PDB entry 8U4R | electron microscopy, 3.10 A resolution | chains H and R of the 3 polymer chains in the assembly

== Chain H ==
Protein: REGN7663 Fab heavy chain
Source organism: Homo sapiens
Notes: antibody fragment or engineered binder
Sequence (240 residues; numbered 1 to 240; the number before each row is that of its first residue):
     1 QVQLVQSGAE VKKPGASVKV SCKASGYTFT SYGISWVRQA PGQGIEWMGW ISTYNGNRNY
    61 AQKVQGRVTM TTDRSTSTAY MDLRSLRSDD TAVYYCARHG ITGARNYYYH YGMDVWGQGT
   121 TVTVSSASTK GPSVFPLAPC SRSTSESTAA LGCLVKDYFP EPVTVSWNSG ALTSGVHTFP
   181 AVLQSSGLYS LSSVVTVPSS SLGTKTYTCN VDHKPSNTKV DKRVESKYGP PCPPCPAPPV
Not modelled in the structure: 126-240
Disulfides: Cys22-Cys96

== Chain R ==
Protein: C-X-C chemokine receptor type 4
Source organism: Homo sapiens
UniProt: P61073 (CXCR4_HUMAN); residues 2-352 carry their UniProt numbers (351 of 613 residues fall inside the UniProt entry; the rest is not from it)
Sequence (632 residues; each row starts with the number of its first residue; numbers below 1 keep their minus sign (Met-17 is residue -17)):
   -17 MKTIIALSYI FCLVFAGAPE GISIYTSDNY TEEMGSGDYD SMKEPCFREE NANFNKIFLP
    43 TIYSIIFLTG IVGNGLVILV MGYQKKLRSM TDKYRLHLSV ADLLFVITLP FWAVDAVANW
   103 YFGNFLCKAV HVIYTVSLYS SVLILAFISL DRYLAIVHAT NSQRPRKLLA EKVVYVGVWI
   163 PALLLTIPDF IFANVSEADD RYICDRFYPN DLWVVVFQFQ HIMVGLILPG IVILSCYCII
   223 ISKLSHSKGH QKRKALKTTV ILILAFFACW LPYYIGISID SFILLEIIKQ GCEFENTVHK
   283 WISITEALAF FHCCLNPILY AFLGAKFKTS AQHALTSVSR GSSLKILSKG KRGGHSSVST
   343 ESESSSFHSS GRPLEVLFQG PGGGGSVSKG EELFTGVVPI LVELDGDVNG HKFSVSGEGE
   403 GDATYGKLTL KFICTTGKLP VPWPTLVTTL TYGVQCFSRY PDHMKQHDFF KSAMPEGYVQ
   463 ERTIFFKDDG NYKTRAEVKF EGDTLVNRIE LKGIDFKEDG NILGHKLEYN YNSHNVYIMA
   523 DKQKNGIKVN FKIRHNIEDG SVQLADHYQQ NTPIGDGPVL LPDNHYLSTQ SKLSKDPNEK
   583 RDHMVLLEFV TAAGITLGMD ELYKDYKDDD DK
Not modelled in the structure: -17 to 23, 67-69, 230-233, 308-614
Disulfides: Cys28-Cys274, Cys109-Cys186
Construct notes: initiating methionine (-17); expression tag (-16 to 1); conflict Ser119 (Asn in P61073)

== Interface between chain H and chain R ==
Pairs across the interface (47):
  Thr30(H) with Tyr190(R); Pro191(R)
  Ser31(H) with Phe189(R)
  Tyr32(H) with Glu179(R), hydrogen bond (side chain-backbone)
  Trp50(H) with Pro27(R), hydrophobic; Phe29(R), hydrophobic
  Tyr54(H) with Tyr190(R); Pro191(R); Asn192(R); Asp193(R); Val196(R)
  Asn55(H) with Lys25(R); Asp193(R)
  Gly56(H) with Lys25(R)
  Asn57(H) with Lys25(R); Pro27(R)
  Arg58(H) with Met24(R); Lys25(R); Glu26(R), salt bridge; Pro27(R)
  Asn59(H) with Glu26(R), hydrogen bond
  Arg74(H) with Pro191(R); Trp195(R)
  Ile101(H) with Ser178(R); Ile185(R), hydrophobic
  Gly103(H) with Asp187(R); Phe189(R)
  Ala104(H) with Arg30(R), hydrogen bond (backbone-side chain); Asp187(R), hydrogen bond (backbone-side chain); Arg188(R), hydrogen bond (backbone-backbone)
  Arg105(H) with Arg30(R), hydrogen bond (backbone-side chain); Asp187(R), hydrogen bond (backbone-side chain); Tyr255(R); Glu288(R), salt bridge
  Asn106(H) with Ile185(R); Asp187(R), hydrogen bond
  Tyr107(H) with Cys28(R); Phe29(R); Arg30(R), hydrogen bond (backbone-backbone)
  Tyr108(H) with Phe29(R); Glu32(R)
  Tyr109(H) with Phe29(R), hydrophobic
  His110(H) with Glu32(R), salt bridge
  Tyr111(H) with Ala180(R), hydrophobic; Asp181(R)
  Gly112(H) with Asp181(R)
  Asp114(H) with Asp181(R)
Other interface residues (no listed pair), chain H (25 interface residues in all): Thr53, Thr102
Other interface residues (no listed pair), chain R (26 interface residues in all): Arg183, Ile284

== Overview ==
25 residues of chain H face 26 of chain R across their interface; the contacts include 9 hydrogen bonds and 3
salt bridges. Polar contacts include Arg58(H)-Glu26(R), Arg105(H)-Glu288(R) and His110(H)-Glu32(R).
Chain H is REGN7663 Fab heavy chain and chain R is C-X-C chemokine receptor type 4, both from Homo sapiens;
the structure, Structure of REGN7663-Fab bound CXCR4, was determined by electron microscopy together with
8U4N, 8U4O, 8U4P, 8U4Q, 8U4S and 8U4T from the same study.
